8YHQ - chains J and Q of the 20 polymer chains in the assembly; structure by electron microscopy, 2.42 A resolution.

[Chain J]
Name: COR1 isoform 1
From: Saccharomyces cerevisiae
Reference sequence: A0A6A5Q3X1 (A0A6A5Q3X1_YEASX); residue numbers follow UniProt; this construct covers 27-457
Chain sequence (431 residues; numbered 27 to 457; the number before each row is that of its first residue):
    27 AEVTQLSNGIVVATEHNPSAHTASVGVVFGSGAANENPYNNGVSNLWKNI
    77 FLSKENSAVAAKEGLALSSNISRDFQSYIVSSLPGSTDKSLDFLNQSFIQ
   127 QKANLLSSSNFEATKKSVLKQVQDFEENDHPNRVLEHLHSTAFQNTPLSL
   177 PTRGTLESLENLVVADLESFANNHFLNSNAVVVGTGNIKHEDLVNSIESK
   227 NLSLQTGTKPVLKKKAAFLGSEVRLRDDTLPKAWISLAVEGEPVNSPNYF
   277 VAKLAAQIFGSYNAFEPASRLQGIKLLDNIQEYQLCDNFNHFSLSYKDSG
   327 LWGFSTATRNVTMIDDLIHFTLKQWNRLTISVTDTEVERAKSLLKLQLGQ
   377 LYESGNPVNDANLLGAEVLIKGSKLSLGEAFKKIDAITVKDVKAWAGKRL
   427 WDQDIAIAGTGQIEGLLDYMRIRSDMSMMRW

[Chain Q]
Name: Cytochrome b-c1 complex subunit 8
From: Saccharomyces cerevisiae
Reference sequence: A0A6A5PU80 (A0A6A5PU80_YEASX); residues 2-94 here = UniProt positions 2-94
Chain sequence (93 residues; row label = number of the first residue in the row):
     2 GPPSGKTYMGWWGHMGGPKQKGITSYAVSPYAQKPLQGIFHNAVFNSFRR
    52 FKSQFLYVLIPAGIYWYWWKNGNEYNEFLYSKAGREELERVNV

[How chain J and chain Q interact]
Pairs across the interface - 30 pairs, chain J then chain Q:
  Gly-246(J) / Val-29(Q)
  Gly-246(J) / Ser-30(Q)  hydrogen bond (backbone-backbone)
  Ser-247(J) / Ala-28(Q)
  Glu-248(J) / Tyr-27(Q)
  Glu-248(J) / Ala-28(Q)  hydrogen bond (backbone-backbone)
  Val-249(J) / Thr-25(Q)
  Val-249(J) / Ser-26(Q)
  Val-249(J) / Tyr-27(Q)  hydrophobic
  Arg-250(J) / Ile-24(Q)
  Arg-250(J) / Thr-25(Q)
  Arg-250(J) / Ser-26(Q)  hydrogen bond (backbone-backbone)
  Arg-252(J) / Gln-21(Q)  hydrogen bond
  Arg-252(J) / Gly-23(Q)
  Arg-252(J) / Ile-24(Q)
  Asp-253(J) / Gln-21(Q)
  Asp-253(J) / Lys-22(Q)  salt bridge
  Asp-254(J) / Lys-20(Q)
  Asp-254(J) / Gln-21(Q)  hydrogen bond (side chain-backbone)
  Thr-255(J) / Lys-22(Q)
  Asp-430(J) / Ser-30(Q)  hydrogen bond
  Asp-430(J) / Tyr-32(Q)
  Glu-440(J) / Trp-12(Q)
  Glu-440(J) / Trp-13(Q)
  Glu-440(J) / Gly-14(Q)  hydrogen bond (side chain-backbone)
  Glu-440(J) / His-15(Q)
  Glu-440(J) / Met-16(Q)
  Tyr-445(J) / Ser-30(Q)  hydrogen bond
  Met-446(J) / Pro-31(Q)  hydrophobic
  Met-446(J) / Tyr-32(Q)  hydrophobic
  Arg-449(J) / Tyr-32(Q)
Other interface residues (no listed pair), chain J (20 interface residues in all): Leu-245, Leu-251, Val-337, Thr-338, Asp-428, Leu-443
Other interface residues (no listed pair), chain Q (20 interface residues in all): Pro-19, Ala-33

[Overview]
The chain J/chain Q interface involves 20 residues from each chain, with 8 hydrogen bonds and 1 salt bridge.
Polar pairs include Asp-253(J)/Lys-22(Q), Arg-252(J)/Gln-21(Q) and Asp-254(J)/Gln-21(Q).
Chain J is COR1 isoform 1 and chain Q is Cytochrome b-c1 complex subunit 8, both from Saccharomyces
cerevisiae; the structure, Cryo-EM structure of Saccharomyces cerevisiae bc1 complex in pyraclostrobin-bound
state, was determined by electron microscopy, deposited together with 8YIN and 8ZMT.
